Entry 8UTP (electron microscopy, 3.20 A resolution); this record covers chains N and E of the 7 polymer chains in the assembly.

== Chain N ==
Name: Kinesin-like protein KIF1A
From: Homo sapiens
UniProt: Q12756 (KIF1A_HUMAN); residue numbers follow UniProt; this construct covers 1-393
Amino-acid sequence (438 residues; each row starts with the number of its first residue):
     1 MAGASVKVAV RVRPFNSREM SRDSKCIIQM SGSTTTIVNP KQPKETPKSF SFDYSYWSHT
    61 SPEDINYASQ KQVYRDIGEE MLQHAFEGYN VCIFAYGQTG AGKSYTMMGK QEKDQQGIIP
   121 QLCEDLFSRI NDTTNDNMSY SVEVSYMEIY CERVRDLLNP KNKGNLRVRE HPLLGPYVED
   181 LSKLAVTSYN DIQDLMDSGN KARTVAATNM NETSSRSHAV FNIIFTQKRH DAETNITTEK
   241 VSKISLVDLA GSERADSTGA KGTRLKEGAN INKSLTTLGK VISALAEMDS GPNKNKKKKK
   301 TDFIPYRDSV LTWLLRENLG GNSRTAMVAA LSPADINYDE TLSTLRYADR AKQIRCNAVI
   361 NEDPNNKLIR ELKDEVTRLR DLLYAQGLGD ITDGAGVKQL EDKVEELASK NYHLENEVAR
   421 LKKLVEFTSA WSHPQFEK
Not modelled in the structure: 390-438
Differences from the reference sequence: linker (394-425); expression tag (426-438)
Ligand contacts: AMP-PNP (ANP; phosphoaminophosphonic acid-adenylate ester): Arg11, Arg13, Pro14, Ser58, Ser61, Gln70, Gly97, Gln98, Thr99, Gly100, Ala101, Gly102, Lys103, Ser104, Tyr105

== Chain E ==
Name: Tubulin alpha-1B chain
From: Sus scrofa
UniProt: Q2XVP4 (TBA1B_PIG); residues 1-451 here = UniProt positions 1-451
Amino-acid sequence (451 residues; numbered 1 to 451; the number before each row is that of its first residue):
     1 MRECISIHVG QAGVQIGNAC WELYCLEHGI QPDGQMPSDK TIGGGDDSFN TFFSETGAGK
    61 HVPRAVFVDL EPTVIDEVRT GTYRQLFHPE QLITGKEDAA NNYARGHYTI GKEIIDLVLD
   121 RIRKLADQCT GLQGFLVFHS FGGGTGSGFT SLLMERLSVD YGKKSKLEFS IYPAPQVSTA
   181 VVEPYNSILT THTTLEHSDC AFMVDNEAIY DICRRNLDIE RPTYTNLNRL ISQIVSSITA
   241 SLRFDGALNV DLTEFQTNLV PYPRIHFPLA TYAPVISAEK AYHEQLSVAE ITNACFEPAN
   301 QMVKCDPRHG KYMACCLLYR GDVVPKDVNA AIATIKTKRS IQFVDWCPTG FKVGINYQPP
   361 TVVPGGDLAK VQRAVCMLSN TTAIAEAWAR LDHKFDLMYA KRAFVHWYVG EGMEEGEFSE
   421 AREDMAALEK DYEEVGVDSV EGEGEEEGEE Y
Metal / ion sites: Mg2+: Glu71 (together with GTP)
Ligand contacts: GTP (guanosine-5'-triphosphate): Gly10, Gln11, Ala12, Gln15, Glu71, Asp98, Ala99, Ala100, Asn101, Ser140, Gly142, Gly143, Gly144, Thr145, Gly146, Ile171, Thr179, Glu183, Asn206, Tyr224, Leu227, Asn228, Ile231
Curated features (UniProtKB/Swiss-Prot):
  - motif: Met1 to Cys4 (MREC motif)
  - active site: Glu254
  - binding site (GTP): Gly10, Gln11, Ala12, Gln15, Glu71, Ala99, Ser140, Gly143, Gly144, Thr145, Gly146, Thr179, Glu183, Asn206, Tyr224, Asn228, Leu252
  - binding site (Mg(2+)): Glu71
  - site: Tyr451 (Involved in polymerization)
  - modified residue: Lys40 (N6,N6,N6-trimethyllysine), Ser48 (Phosphoserine), Ser232 (Phosphoserine), Tyr282 (3'-nitrotyrosine), Arg339 (Omega-N-methylarginine), Ser439 (Phosphoserine), Glu443 (5-glutamyl polyglutamate), Glu445 (5-glutamyl polyglutamate), Tyr451 (3'-nitrotyrosine)
  - cross-link (Glycyl lysine isopeptide (Lys-Gly)): Lys326 (interchain with G-Cter in ubiquitin), Lys370 (interchain with G-Cter in ubiquitin)

== Chain N / chain E interface ==
Contacting residue pairs (20; chain N residue first):
  Ser252(N) - Glu414(E)  hydrogen bond
  Glu253(N) - Gly412(E)
  Arg254(N) - Tyr108(E)
  Arg254(N) - Gly412(E)
  Arg254(N) - Glu414(E)
  Arg254(N) - Glu417(E)  salt bridge
  Ala255(N) - Gly412(E)  hydrogen bond (backbone-backbone)
  Asp256(N) - Tyr108(E)
  Asp256(N) - Lys112(E)  salt bridge
  Ala269(N) - Gly410(E)
  Asn272(N) - Val409(E)
  Asn272(N) - Met413(E)
  Lys273(N) - His406(E)
  Lys273(N) - Val409(E)
  Lys273(N) - Gly410(E)
  Thr276(N) - Glu415(E)
  Lys280(N) - Lys401(E)
  Arg346(N) - Ser419(E)
  Arg350(N) - Arg402(E)
  Arg350(N) - Glu415(E)  salt bridge
Interface residues without a listed pair, chain N (15 interface residues in all): Lys261, Leu265, Ser343
Interface residues without a listed pair, chain E (18 interface residues in all): His107, Thr109, Glu113, Gly416, Glu420

== Summary ==
15 residues of chain N and 18 residues of chain E are in contact, with 2 hydrogen bonds and 3 salt bridges.
Polar pairs include Arg254(N)-Glu417(E), Asp256(N)-Lys112(E) and Arg350(N)-Glu415(E). Chain N binds AMP-PNP.
Ligands of chain E: GTP.
Here chain N is Kinesin-like protein KIF1A (Homo sapiens) and chain E is Tubulin alpha-1B chain (Sus scrofa).
Entry 8UTP (KIF1A[1-393] - AMP-PNP two-heads-bound state in complex with a microtubule - class T3L1) was
determined by electron microscopy together with 8UTN, 8UTO, 8UTQ, 8UTR, 8UTS, 8UTT and 4 further entries from
the same study.
